7UM5 - chains C and D of the 5 polymer chains in the assembly; structure by electron microscopy, 2.73 A resolution.

[Chain C]
Name: Guanine nucleotide-binding protein G(I)/G(S)/G(T) subunit beta-1
Source organism: Homo sapiens
Reference sequence: P62873 (GBB1_HUMAN); numbering as in UniProt (aligned over 2-340)
Sequence (339 residues; numbered 2 to 340; the number before each row is that of its first residue):
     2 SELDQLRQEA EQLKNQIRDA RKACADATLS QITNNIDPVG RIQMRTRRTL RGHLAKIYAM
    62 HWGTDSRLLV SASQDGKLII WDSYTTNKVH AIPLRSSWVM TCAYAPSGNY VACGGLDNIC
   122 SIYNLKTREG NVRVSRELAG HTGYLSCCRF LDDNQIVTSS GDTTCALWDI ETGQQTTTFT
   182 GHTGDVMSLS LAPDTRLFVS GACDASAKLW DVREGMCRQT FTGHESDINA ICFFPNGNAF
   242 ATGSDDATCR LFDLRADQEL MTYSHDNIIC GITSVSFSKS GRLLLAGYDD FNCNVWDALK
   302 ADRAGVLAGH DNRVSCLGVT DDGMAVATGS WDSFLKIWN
Unresolved in the structure: 2
Swiss-Prot annotation at these positions:
  - modified residue: Ser2 (N-acetylserine), His266 (Phosphohistidine)
  - natural variant: Leu30 (L30F: In MRD42; uncertain significance), Arg52 (R52G: In MRD42), Gly64 (G64V: In MRD42), Asp76 (D76E: In MRD42; D76G: In MRD42), Gly77 (G77S: In MRD42), Lys78 (K78R: In MRD42), Ile80 (I80N: In MRD42; I80T: In MRD42), His91 (H91R: In MRD42; uncertain significance), Ala92 (A92T: In MRD42), Pro94 (P94S: In MRD42), Leu95 (L95P: In MRD42), Arg96 (R96L: In MRD42), 5 further natural variant entries in UniProt

[Chain D]
Name: Guanine nucleotide-binding protein G(I)/G(S)/G(O) subunit gamma-2
Source organism: Homo sapiens
Reference sequence: P59768 (GBG2_HUMAN); residue numbers follow UniProt; this construct covers 1-71
Sequence (71 residues; each row starts with the number of its first residue):
     1 MASNNTASIA QARKLVEQLK MEANIDRIKV SKAAADLMAY CEAHAKEDPL LTPVPASENP
    61 FREKKFFCAI L
Unresolved in the structure: 1-7, 62-71
Swiss-Prot annotation at these positions:
  - modified residue: Ala2 (N-acetylalanine), Cys68 (Cysteine methyl ester)
  - lipidation: Cys68 (S-geranylgeranyl cysteine)

[Interface between chain C and chain D]
Pairs across the interface (53):
  Leu7(C) - Ala12(D)  hydrophobic
  Leu7(C) - Arg13(D)
  Ile18(C) - Ala23(D)  hydrophobic
  Ala21(C) - Arg27(D)
  Ala24(C) - Lys29(D)  hydrogen bond (backbone-side chain)
  Cys25(C) - Ile28(D)
  Cys25(C) - Lys29(D)
  Cys25(C) - Val30(D)  hydrogen bond (backbone-backbone)
  Ala26(C) - Val30(D)  hydrophobic
  Asp27(C) - Lys29(D)
  Asp27(C) - Ser31(D)
  Ala28(C) - Val30(D)
  Ile33(C) - Ser31(D)
  Ile33(C) - Ala34(D)  hydrophobic
  Ile37(C) - Met38(D)  hydrophobic
  Val40(C) - Leu51(D)  hydrophobic
  Met45(C) - Leu50(D)  hydrophobic
  Ser84(C) - Phe61(D)
  Tyr85(C) - Pro60(D)
  Tyr85(C) - Phe61(D)  hydrophobic
  Cys218(C) - Gln18(D)  hydrogen bond (backbone-side chain)
  Cys218(C) - Glu22(D)
  Arg219(C) - Glu22(D)
  Thr221(C) - Glu22(D)
  Phe235(C) - Leu37(D)  hydrophobic
  Pro236(C) - Tyr40(D)  hydrophobic
  Asp254(C) - Ala33(D)
  Arg256(C) - Asp26(D)
  Arg256(C) - Arg27(D)
  Arg256(C) - Ile28(D)
  Arg256(C) - Asp36(D)  salt bridge
  Ala257(C) - Ile28(D)
  Asp258(C) - Arg27(D)  salt bridge
  Leu261(C) - Val30(D)  hydrophobic
  Ser279(C) - Asp48(D)
  Lys280(C) - Glu47(D)
  Lys280(C) - Asp48(D)  hydrogen bond (backbone-side chain)
  Ser281(C) - Tyr40(D)
  Ser281(C) - Cys41(D)
  Ser281(C) - His44(D)
  Ser281(C) - Asp48(D)  hydrogen bond
  Ser281(C) - Leu51(D)
  Gly282(C) - Cys41(D)
  Arg283(C) - Leu51(D)
  Asp323(C) - Pro49(D)
  Gly324(C) - Pro49(D)
  Gly324(C) - Leu50(D)
  Met325(C) - Pro49(D)  hydrophobic
  Met325(C) - Glu58(D)
  Ala326(C) - Phe61(D)  hydrophobic
  Val327(C) - Leu50(D)  hydrophobic
  Asn340(C) - Asn59(D)  hydrogen bond
  Asn340(C) - Phe61(D)
Interface residues without a listed pair, chain C (51 interface residues in all): Ala11, Leu14, Gln17, Arg22, Leu30, Thr34, Ile43, Arg48, Arg49, Gln220, Asn237, Leu252, Gln259, Leu284, Leu300, Ile338
Interface residues without a listed pair, chain D (34 interface residues in all): Ile9, Val16, Leu19, Lys20, Ile25, Ala45

[Summary]
The interface between chain C and chain D involves 51 residues on one side and 34 on the other; the contacts
include 6 hydrogen bonds and 2 salt bridges. Among the polar pairs are Arg256(C)-Asp36(D), Asp258(C)-Arg27(D)
and Ala24(C)-Lys29(D).
Here chain C is Guanine nucleotide-binding protein G(I)/G(S)/G(T) subunit beta-1 and chain D is Guanine
nucleotide-binding protein G(I)/G(S)/G(O) subunit gamma-2, both from Homo sapiens. Entry 7UM5 (CryoEM
structure of Go-coupled 5-HT5AR in complex with 5-CT) was determined by electron microscopy, deposited
together with 7UM4, 7UM6 and 7UM7.
